PDB entry 8ID8 | electron microscopy, 3.00 A resolution | chains B and S of the 5 polymer chains in the assembly

[Chain B]
Protein: Guanine nucleotide-binding protein G(I)/G(S)/G(T) subunit beta-1
Source organism: Homo sapiens
UniProtKB: P62873 (GBB1_HUMAN); numbering as in UniProt (aligned over 2-340)
Amino-acid sequence (339 residues; each row starts with the number of its first residue):
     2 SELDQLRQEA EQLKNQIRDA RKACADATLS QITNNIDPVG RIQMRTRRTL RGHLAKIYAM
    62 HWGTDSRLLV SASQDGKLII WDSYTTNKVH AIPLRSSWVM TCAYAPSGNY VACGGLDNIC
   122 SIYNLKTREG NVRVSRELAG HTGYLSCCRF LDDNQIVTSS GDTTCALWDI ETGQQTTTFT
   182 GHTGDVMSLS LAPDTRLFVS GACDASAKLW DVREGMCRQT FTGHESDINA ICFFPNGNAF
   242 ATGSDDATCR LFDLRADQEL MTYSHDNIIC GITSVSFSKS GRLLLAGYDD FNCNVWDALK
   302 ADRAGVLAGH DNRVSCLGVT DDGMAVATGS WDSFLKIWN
Unresolved in the structure: 153-154
UniProt features mapped onto this chain:
  - modified residue: Ser2 (N-acetylserine), His266 (Phosphohistidine)
  - natural variant: Leu30 (L30F: In MRD42; uncertain significance), Arg52 (R52G: In MRD42), Gly64 (G64V: In MRD42), Asp76 (D76E: In MRD42; D76G: In MRD42), Gly77 (G77S: In MRD42), Lys78 (K78R: In MRD42), Ile80 (I80N: In MRD42; I80T: In MRD42), His91 (H91R: In MRD42; uncertain significance), Ala92 (A92T: In MRD42), Pro94 (P94S: In MRD42), Leu95 (L95P: In MRD42), Arg96 (R96L: In MRD42), 5 further natural variant entries in UniProt

[Chain S]
Protein: scFv16
Source organism: Homo sapiens
Notes: antibody fragment or engineered binder
Amino-acid sequence (285 residues; numbered -36 to 248; the number before each row is that of its first residue; numbers below 1 keep their minus sign (Met-36 is residue -36)):
   -36 MLLVNQSHQG FNKEHTSKMV SAIVLYVLLA AAAHSAFAVQ LVESGGGLVQ PGGSRKLSCS
    24 ASGFAFSSFG MHWVRQAPEK GLEWVAYISS GSGTIYYADT VKGRFTISRD DPKNTLFLQM
    84 TSLRSEDTAM YYCVRSIYYY GSSPFDFWGQ GTTLTVSAGG GGSGGGGSGG GGSADIVMTQ
   144 ATSSVPVTPG ESVSISCRSS KSLLHSNGNT YLYWFLQRPG QSPQLLIYRM SNLASGVPDR
   204 FSGSGSGTAF TLTISRLEAE DVGVYYCMQH LEYPLTFGAG TKLEL
Unresolved in the structure: -36 to 1, 121-137, 247-248
Disulfides: Cys160-Cys230

[Chain B / chain S interface]
Pairs across the interface (13):
  Arg68(B) with Tyr103(S)
  Leu69(B) with Tyr103(S), hydrophobic
  Asp83(B) with Tyr103(S)
  Val90(B) with Tyr102(S), hydrophobic
  Arg129(B) with Val2(S); Arg98(S), hydrogen bond (backbone-side chain); Ser198(S)
  Glu130(B) with Val2(S); Gly26(S); Phe27(S); Ala28(S), hydrogen bond (backbone-backbone); Phe32(S)
  Gly131(B) with Phe32(S)
Interface residues without a listed pair, chain B (10 interface residues in all): Asp66, His91, Asn132
Interface residues without a listed pair, chain S (11 interface residues in all): Ser31, Phe110

[In short]
The interface between chain B and chain S involves 10 residues on one side and 11 on the other; the contacts
include 2 hydrogen bonds. Polar contacts include Arg129(B)-Arg98(S) and Glu130(B)-Ala28(S).
Here chain B is Guanine nucleotide-binding protein G(I)/G(S)/G(T) subunit beta-1 and chain S is scFv16, both
from Homo sapiens. Entry 8ID8 (Cryo-EM structure of the TUG891 bound GPR120-Gi complex) was determined by
electron microscopy, deposited together with 8ID3, 8ID4, 8ID6, 8ID9 and 8G59.
